PDB entry 8YIG | electron microscopy, 3.15 A resolution | chains A and C of the 6 polymer chains in the assembly

Chain A:
Molecule: Dicer-2, isoform A
From: Drosophila melanogaster
Notes: EC 3.1.21.1, 3.1.26.-, 3.1.26.3, 3.6.1.3
UniProt: A1ZAW0 (A1ZAW0_DROME); residues 2-1722 here = UniProt positions 2-1722
Amino-acid sequence (1721 residues; each row starts with the number of its first residue):
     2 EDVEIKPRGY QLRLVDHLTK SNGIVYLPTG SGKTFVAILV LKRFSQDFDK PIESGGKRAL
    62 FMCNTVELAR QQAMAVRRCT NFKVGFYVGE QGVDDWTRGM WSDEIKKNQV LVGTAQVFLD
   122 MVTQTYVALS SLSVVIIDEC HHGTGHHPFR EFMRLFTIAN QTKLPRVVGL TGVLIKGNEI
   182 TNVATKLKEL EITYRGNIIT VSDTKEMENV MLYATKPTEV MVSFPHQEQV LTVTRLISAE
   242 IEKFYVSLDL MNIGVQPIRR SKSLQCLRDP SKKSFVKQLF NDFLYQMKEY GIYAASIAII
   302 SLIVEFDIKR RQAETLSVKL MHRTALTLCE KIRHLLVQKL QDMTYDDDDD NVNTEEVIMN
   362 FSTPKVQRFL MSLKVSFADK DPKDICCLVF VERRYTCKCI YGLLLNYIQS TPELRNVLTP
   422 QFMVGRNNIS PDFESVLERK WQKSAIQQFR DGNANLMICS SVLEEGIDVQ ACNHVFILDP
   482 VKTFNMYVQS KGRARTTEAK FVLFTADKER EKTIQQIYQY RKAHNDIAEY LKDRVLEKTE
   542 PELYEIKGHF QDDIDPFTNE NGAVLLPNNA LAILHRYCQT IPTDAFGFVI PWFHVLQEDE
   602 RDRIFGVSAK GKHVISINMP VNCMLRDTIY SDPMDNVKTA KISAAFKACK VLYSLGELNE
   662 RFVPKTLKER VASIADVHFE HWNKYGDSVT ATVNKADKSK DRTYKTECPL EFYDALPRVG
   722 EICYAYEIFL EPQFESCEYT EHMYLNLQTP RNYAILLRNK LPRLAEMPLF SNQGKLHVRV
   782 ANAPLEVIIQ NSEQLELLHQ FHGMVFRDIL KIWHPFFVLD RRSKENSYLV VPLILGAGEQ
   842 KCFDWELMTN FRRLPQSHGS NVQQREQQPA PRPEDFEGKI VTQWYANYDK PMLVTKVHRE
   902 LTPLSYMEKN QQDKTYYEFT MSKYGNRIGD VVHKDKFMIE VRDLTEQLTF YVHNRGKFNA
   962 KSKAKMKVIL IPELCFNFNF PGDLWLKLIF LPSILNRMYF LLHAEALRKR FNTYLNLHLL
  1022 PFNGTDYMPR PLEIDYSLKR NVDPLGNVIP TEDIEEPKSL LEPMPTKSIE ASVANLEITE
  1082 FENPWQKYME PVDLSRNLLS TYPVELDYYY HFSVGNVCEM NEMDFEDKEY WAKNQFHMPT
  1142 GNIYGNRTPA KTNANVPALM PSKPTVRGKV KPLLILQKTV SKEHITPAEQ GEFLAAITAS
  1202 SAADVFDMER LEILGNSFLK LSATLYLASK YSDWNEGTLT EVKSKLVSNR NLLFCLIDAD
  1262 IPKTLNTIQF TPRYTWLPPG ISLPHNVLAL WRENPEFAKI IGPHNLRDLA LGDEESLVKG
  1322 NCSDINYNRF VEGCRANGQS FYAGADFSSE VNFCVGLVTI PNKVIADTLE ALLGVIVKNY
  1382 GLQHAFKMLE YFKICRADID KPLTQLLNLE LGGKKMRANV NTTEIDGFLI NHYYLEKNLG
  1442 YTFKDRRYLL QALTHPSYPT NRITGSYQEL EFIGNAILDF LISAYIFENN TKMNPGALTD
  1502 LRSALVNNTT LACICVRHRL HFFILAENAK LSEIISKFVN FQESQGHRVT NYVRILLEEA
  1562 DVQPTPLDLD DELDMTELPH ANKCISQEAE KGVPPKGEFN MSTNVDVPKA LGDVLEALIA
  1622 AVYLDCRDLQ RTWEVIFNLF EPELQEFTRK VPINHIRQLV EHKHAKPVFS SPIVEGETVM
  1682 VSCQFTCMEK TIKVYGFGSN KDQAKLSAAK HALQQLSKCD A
Unresolved in the structure: 1043-1168, 1555-1604, 1656-1722
Construct notes: conflict Asn1217 (Asp in A1ZAW0), Asn1476 (Asp in A1ZAW0)

Chain C:
Molecule: slm2
From: Drosophila melanogaster
Sequence (104 nucleotides; each row starts with the number of its first residue):
     1 GGUUAGCUCC CGGCGCUUCA CAGGCGCUGG AAAAUCUUAA CCGCCGGAAG UCACUUCCGC
    61 UGGCUUUGAU UUUCCAGCGU CUGUCGAGCG GAAGGAGGGA CCUU
Unresolved in the structure: 1-4, 36-68, 101-104

Chain A / chain C interface:
Contacting residue pairs - 70 pairs, chain A then chain C:
  Asn65(A) with G95(C), hydrogen bond to the sugar; A96(C), sugar contact
  Thr66(A) with G95(C), hydrogen bond to the phosphate; A96(C), hydrogen bond to the phosphate
  Val67(A) with A96(C), hydrogen bond to the phosphate
  Val89(A) with G97(C), phosphate contact
  Gly90(A) with G97(C), hydrogen bond to the phosphate; G98(C), phosphate contact
  Val94(A) with G98(C), phosphate contact
  Asp95(A) with G98(C), sugar contact
  Thr115(A) with A96(C), phosphate contact; G97(C), phosphate contact
  Gln117(A) with A96(C), sugar contact
  Thr145(A) with C11(C), hydrogen bond to the phosphate; G12(C), phosphate contact
  Gly146(A) with C11(C), phosphate contact
  His147(A) with C10(C), phosphate contact; C11(C), hydrogen bond to the phosphate
  His148(A) with C10(C), sugar contact; C11(C), sugar contact
  Lys177(A) with C11(C), hydrogen bond to the sugar; G12(C), sugar contact
  Gly178(A) with G12(C), phosphate contact; G13(C), phosphate contact
  Asn179(A) with G13(C), hydrogen bond to the phosphate; C14(C), phosphate contact
  Glu180(A) with G13(C), phosphate contact
  Arg260(A) with C7(C), salt bridge to the phosphate; U8(C), salt bridge to the phosphate
  Ser262(A) with C89(C), hydrogen bond to the phosphate; G90(C), phosphate contact
  Lys263(A) with C89(C), hydrogen bond to the phosphate
  Ser264(A) with G88(C), phosphate contact; C89(C), hydrogen bond to the phosphate
  Leu265(A) with C89(C), phosphate contact
  Gln266(A) with G88(C), hydrogen bond to the phosphate; C89(C), hydrogen bond to the phosphate
  Arg269(A) with G90(C), salt bridge to the phosphate; G91(C), salt bridge to the phosphate
  Ser272(A) with C7(C), hydrogen bond to the phosphate
  Gln279(A) with A92(C), hydrogen bond to the phosphate
  Lys310(A) with A5(C), hydrogen bond to the phosphate
  Glu393(A) with A92(C), hydrogen bond to the sugar; A93(C), sugar contact
  Arg394(A) with G91(C), sugar contact; A92(C), sugar contact; A93(C), sugar contact
  Arg395(A) with A93(C), salt bridge to the phosphate; G94(C), salt bridge to the phosphate
  Val425(A) with G94(C), phosphate contact
  Gly426(A) with G94(C), hydrogen bond to the phosphate; G95(C), phosphate contact
  Arg427(A) with G95(C), hydrogen bond to the phosphate; A96(C), salt bridge to the phosphate; G97(C), base contact
  Ser461(A) with A93(C), hydrogen bond to the phosphate; G94(C), hydrogen bond to the phosphate
  Ser462(A) with A93(C), sugar contact
  Val463(A) with G94(C), phosphate contact; G95(C), phosphate contact
  Lys483(A) with G13(C), sugar contact
  Thr484(A) with G12(C), sugar contact; G13(C), sugar contact
  His576(A) with C7(C), hydrogen bond to the sugar; U8(C), sugar contact
  Arg577(A) with G98(C), sugar contact
  Gln580(A) with G98(C), hydrogen bond to the sugar; G99(C), hydrogen bond to the sugar
  Asn637(A) with A87(C), hydrogen bond to the phosphate
  Lys642(A) with C9(C), salt bridge to the phosphate
Interface residues without a listed pair, chain A (53 interface residues in all): Glu68, Glu91, Gly93, Pro149, Cys267, Asp283, Leu572, Ile591, Val638, Lys639
Interface residues without a listed pair, chain C (23 interface residues in all): G6

In short:
The interface between chain A and chain C involves 53 residues on one side and 23 on the other, with 26
hydrogen bonds and 8 salt bridges. Among the polar pairs are Asn65(A)-G95(C), Lys177(A)-C11(C) and
Glu393(A)-A92(C).
Chain A is Dicer-2, isoform A and chain C is slm2, both from Drosophila melanogaster; the structure,
DmDcr-2/LoqsPD/slm2 in initial binding state, was determined by electron microscopy together with 8YIH from
the same study.
